Entry 2JIZ (X-ray diffraction, 2.30 A resolution); this record covers chains A and G of the 7 polymer chains in the assembly.

[Chain A]
Protein: ATP synthase subunit alpha heart isoform
Organism: Bos taurus
Notes: EC 3.6.1.34
UniProtKB: P19483 (ATPA_BOVIN); residues 2-510 here correspond to UniProt positions 45-553 (UniProt number = residue number + 43)
Sequence (510 residues; each row starts with the number of its first residue):
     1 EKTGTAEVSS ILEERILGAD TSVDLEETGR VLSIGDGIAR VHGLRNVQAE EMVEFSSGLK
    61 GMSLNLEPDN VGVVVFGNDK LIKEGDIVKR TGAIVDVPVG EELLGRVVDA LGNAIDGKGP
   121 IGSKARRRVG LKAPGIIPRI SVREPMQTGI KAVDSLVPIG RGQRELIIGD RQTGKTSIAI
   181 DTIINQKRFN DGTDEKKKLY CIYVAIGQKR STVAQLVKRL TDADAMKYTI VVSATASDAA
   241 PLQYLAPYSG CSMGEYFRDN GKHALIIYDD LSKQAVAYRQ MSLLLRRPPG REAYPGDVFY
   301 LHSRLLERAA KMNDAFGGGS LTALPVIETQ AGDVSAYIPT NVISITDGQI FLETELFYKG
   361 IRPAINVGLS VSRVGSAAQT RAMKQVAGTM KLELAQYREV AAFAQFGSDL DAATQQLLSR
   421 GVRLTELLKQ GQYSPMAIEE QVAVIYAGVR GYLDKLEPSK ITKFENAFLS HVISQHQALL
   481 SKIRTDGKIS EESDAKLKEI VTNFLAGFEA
Not modelled in the structure: 1-23
Metal / ion sites: Mg2+: Thr-176 (together with AMP-PNP)
Residues lining bound ligands: AMP-PNP (ANP; phosphoaminophosphonic acid-adenylate ester): Asp-170, Arg-171, Gln-172, Thr-173, Gly-174, Lys-175, Thr-176, Ser-177, Glu-328, Phe-357, Arg-362, Pro-363, Gln-430, Gly-431, Gln-432, Tyr-433
Curated features (UniProtKB/Swiss-Prot):
  - binding site (ATP): Gln-172, Gly-174, Lys-175, Thr-176, Ser-177, Gln-430, Gln-432
  - binding site (Mg(2+)): Thr-176, Asp-269
  - site: Ser-370 (Required for activity)
  - modified residue: Ser-10 (Phosphoserine), Ser-22 (Phosphoserine), Ser-33 (Phosphoserine), Ser-63 (Phosphoserine), Lys-80 (N6-acetyllysine), Lys-83 (N6-acetyllysine), Lys-89 (N6-acetyllysine), Thr-91 (Phosphothreonine), Lys-118 (N6-acetyllysine), Ser-123 (Phosphoserine), Lys-124 (N6-acetyllysine), Ser-141 (Phosphoserine), Arg-161 (Omega-N-methylarginine), Lys-187 (N6-acetyllysine), Lys-196 (N6-acetyllysine), Lys-197 (N6-acetyllysine), Lys-218 (N6-acetyllysine), Lys-262 (N6-acetyllysine), Lys-384 (N6-acetyllysine), Lys-391 (N6-acetyllysine) and 5 more in UniProt
  - glycosylation: Ser-33 (O-linked (GlcNAc) serine)
From the paper describing this entry:
  - binding site for resveratrol: Gly-290, Arg-291, Glu-292

[Chain G]
Protein: ATP synthase gamma chain
Organism: Bos taurus
Notes: EC 3.6.1.34
UniProtKB: P05631 (ATPG_BOVIN); residues 1-272 here correspond to UniProt positions 26-297 (UniProt number = residue number + 25)
Sequence (272 residues; each row starts with the number of its first residue):
     1 ATLKDITRRL KSIKNIQKIT KSMKMVAAAK YARAERELKP ARVYGVGSLA LYEKADIKTP
    61 EDKKKHLIIG VSSDRGLCGA IHSSVAKQMK SEAANLAAAG KEVKIIGVGD KIRSILHRTH
   121 SDQFLVTFKE VGRRPPTFGD ASVIALELLN SGYEFDEGSI IFNRFRSVIS YKTEEKPIFS
   181 LDTISSAESM SIYDDIDADV LRNYQEYSLA NIIYYSLKES TTSEQSARMT AMDNASKNAS
   241 EMIDKLTLTF NRTRQAVITK ELIEIISGAA AL
Not modelled in the structure: 48-66, 91-104, 117-126, 149-158, 174-200
Residues lining bound ligands: resveratrol (STL): Ala-256, Thr-259, Lys-260, Ile-263, Glu-264, Ser-267
Curated features (UniProtKB/Swiss-Prot):
  - modified residue: Lys-14 (N6-acetyllysine), Lys-24 (N6-succinyllysine), Lys-30 (N6-acetyllysine), Lys-90 (N6-acetyllysine), Ser-121 (Phosphoserine), Lys-129 (N6-acetyllysine), Lys-172 (N6-acetyllysine), Lys-245 (N6-succinyllysine)
From the paper describing this entry:
  - binding site for resveratrol: Ala-256, Thr-259, Lys-260, Ile-263, Glu-264
  - conformationally variable residues (side-chain flip): Lys-260
  - contacts within the chain: Lys-260/Glu-264

[How chain A and chain G interact]
Pairs across the interface (19; chain A residue first):
  Arg-286(A) with Leu-272(G)
  Pro-289(A) with Ile-265(G), hydrophobic; Ile-266(G)
  Gly-290(A) with Leu-262(G)
  Arg-291(A) with Ile-258(G); Leu-262(G)
  Glu-292(A) with Glu-261(G)
  Ala-293(A) with Ile-265(G)
  Glu-355(A) with Lys-11(G), salt bridge
  Ala-402(A) with Lys-18(G); Ile-19(G)
  Phe-403(A) with Lys-18(G); Ser-22(G)
  Ser-408(A) with Arg-133(G), hydrogen bond
  Asp-409(A) with Val-26(G); Lys-30(G), salt bridge; Arg-75(G), salt bridge; Arg-133(G), salt bridge; Arg-134(G), salt bridge
Other interface residues (no listed pair), chain A (13 interface residues in all): Ala-331, Phe-406
Other interface residues (no listed pair), chain G (16 interface residues in all): Lys-4

[Summary]
13 residues of chain A face 16 of chain G across their interface, with 1 hydrogen bond and 5 salt bridges.
Polar contacts include Glu-355(A)/Lys-11(G), Asp-409(A)/Lys-30(G) and Asp-409(A)/Arg-75(G). Ligands of chain
A: AMP-PNP. Bound to chain G: resveratrol. The paper reports a binding site for resveratrol at Gly-290(A),
Arg-291(A) and Ala-256(G) among others; conformational variability at Lys-260(G).
Here chain A is ATP synthase subunit alpha heart isoform and chain G is ATP synthase gamma chain, both from
Bos taurus. Entry 2JIZ (The Structure of F1-ATPase inhibited by resveratrol) was determined by X-ray
diffraction together with 2JJ1 and 2JJ2 from the same study.
